1LDP - chains H and L of the 4 polymer chains in the assembly; structure by X-ray diffraction, 3.10 A resolution.

Chain H:
Molecule: MHC class I H-2LD
From: Mus musculus
Notes: fragment: chain h is the heavy chain, peptide binding domain, chain l is the light chain or beta-2-microglobulin; engineered mutation(s): HEAVY CHAIN TRUNCATED AFTER RESIDUE 274, B2M, LIGHT CHAIN TRUNCATED AFTER RESIDUE 99
Reference sequence: P01897 (HA1L_MOUSE); residues 1-272 here correspond to UniProt positions 25-296 (UniProt number = residue number + 24)
Amino-acid sequence (272 residues; each row starts with the number of its first residue):
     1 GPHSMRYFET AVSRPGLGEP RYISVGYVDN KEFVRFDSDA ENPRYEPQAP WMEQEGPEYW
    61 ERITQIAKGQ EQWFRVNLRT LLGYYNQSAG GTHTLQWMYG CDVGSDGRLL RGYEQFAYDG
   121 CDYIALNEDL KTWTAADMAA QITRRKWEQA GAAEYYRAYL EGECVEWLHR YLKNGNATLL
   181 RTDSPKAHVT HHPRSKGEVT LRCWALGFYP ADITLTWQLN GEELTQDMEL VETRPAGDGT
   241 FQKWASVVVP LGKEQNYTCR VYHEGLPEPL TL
Disulfide bonds: C101-C164, C203-C259
Glycans and other covalent adducts: N-acetylglucosamine (NAG) linked to N86; glycan linked to N176
Swiss-Prot annotation at these positions:
  - glycosylation (N-linked (GlcNAc...) asparagine): N86, N176, N256
What the authors report for this chain:
  - post-translational modification sites: N86, N176
  - binding site for Peptide: Y7, Y45, I63, I66, W73, W97, Y99

Chain L:
Molecule: MHC class I H-2LD
From: Mus musculus
Notes: fragment: chain h is the heavy chain, peptide binding domain, chain l is the light chain or beta-2-microglobulin; engineered mutation(s): HEAVY CHAIN TRUNCATED AFTER RESIDUE 274, B2M, LIGHT CHAIN TRUNCATED AFTER RESIDUE 99
Reference sequence: P01887 (B2MG_MOUSE); residues 1-99 here correspond to UniProt positions 21-119 (UniProt number = residue number + 20)
Amino-acid sequence (99 residues; row label = number of the first residue in the row):
     1 IQKTPQIQVY SRHPPENGKP NILNCYVTQF HPPHIEIQML KNGKKIPKVE MSDMSFSKDW
    61 SFYILAHTEF TPTETDTYAC RVKHDSMAEP KTVYWDRDM
Disulfide bonds: C25-C80

Interface between chain H and chain L:
Residue-residue contacts (44):
  F8(H) - F56(L)
  T10(H) - F56(L)
  T10(H) - F62(L)
  Y27(H) - D53(L)
  Y27(H) - S55(L)  hydrogen bond
  E32(H) - D53(L)
  R35(H) - M54(L)  hydrogen bond (side chain-backbone)
  T94(H) - H31(L)  hydrogen bond
  T94(H) - P33(L)
  Q96(H) - H31(L)
  Q96(H) - F56(L)
  Q96(H) - W60(L)
  Q96(H) - F62(L)
  Q115(H) - W60(L)
  A117(H) - W60(L)  hydrophobic
  D119(H) - I1(L)  hydrogen bond (backbone-backbone)
  D119(H) - H31(L)
  G120(H) - H31(L)
  G120(H) - W60(L)
  C121(H) - I1(L)  hydrophobic
  D122(H) - W60(L)  hydrogen bond
  H192(H) - D98(L)  salt bridge
  R202(H) - D98(L)
  R202(H) - M99(L)  hydrogen bond
  W204(H) - D98(L)
  W204(H) - M99(L)
  L206(H) - P14(L)
  V231(H) - Q8(L)
  E232(H) - Q8(L)
  E232(H) - T28(L)
  R234(H) - Q8(L)
  R234(H) - Y10(L)
  R234(H) - M99(L)
  P235(H) - Y10(L)  hydrogen bond (backbone-side chain)
  P235(H) - Y26(L)
  P235(H) - L65(L)
  A236(H) - Y10(L)
  A236(H) - R12(L)
  A236(H) - N24(L)  hydrogen bond (backbone-side chain)
  G237(H) - R12(L)
  D238(H) - R12(L)  salt bridge
  Q242(H) - Y10(L)
  Q242(H) - S11(L)
  W244(H) - M99(L)  hydrogen bond (side chain-backbone)
Also at the interface, not in a pair above, chain H (30 interface residues in all): V12, W97, M98, T190
Also at the interface, not in a pair above, chain L (24 interface residues in all): Q6, Q29, S57, K58
The authors on this interface:
  - interface residues, chain L: W60(L)

Summary:
30 residues of chain H face 24 of chain L across their interface, with 9 hydrogen bonds and 2 salt bridges.
Among the polar pairs are H192(H)-D98(L), D238(H)-R12(L) and Y27(H)-S55(L). N-acetylglucosamine is covalently
linked to N86(H). The paper reports a binding site for Peptide at Y7(H), Y45(H) and I63(H) among others; the
interface residue W60(L).
Here chain H is MHC class I H-2LD and chain L is MHC class I H-2LD, both from Mus musculus. Entry 1LDP
(Crystal structure of murine MHC class I H-2LD with a mixture of bound peptides) was determined by X-ray
diffraction.
